PDB entry 5Z3O | electron microscopy, 3.62 A resolution | chains A and I of the 11 polymer chains in the assembly

[Chain A]
Name: Histone H3.2
Source organism: Xenopus laevis
UniProt: P84233 (H32_XENLA); residues 1-135 here correspond to UniProt positions 2-136 (UniProt number = residue number + 1)
Sequence (135 residues; row label = number of the first residue in the row):
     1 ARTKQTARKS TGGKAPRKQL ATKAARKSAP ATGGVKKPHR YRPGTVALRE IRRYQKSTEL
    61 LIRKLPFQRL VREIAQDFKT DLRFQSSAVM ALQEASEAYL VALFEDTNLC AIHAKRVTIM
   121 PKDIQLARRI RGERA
Not modelled in the structure: 1-36, 135
Swiss-Prot annotation at these positions:
  - modified residue: Arg2 (Asymmetric dimethylarginine), Thr3 (Phosphothreonine), Lys4 (Allysine), Gln5 (5-glutamyl dopamine), Thr6 (Phosphothreonine), Arg8 (Citrulline), Lys9 (N6,N6,N6-trimethyllysine), Ser10 (ADP-ribosylserine), Thr11 (Phosphothreonine), Lys14 (N6-(2-hydroxyisobutyryl)lysine), Arg17 (Asymmetric dimethylarginine), Lys18 (N6-(2-hydroxyisobutyryl)lysine), Lys23 (N6-(2-hydroxyisobutyryl)lysine), Arg26 (Citrulline), Lys27 (N6,N6,N6-trimethyllysine), Ser28 (ADP-ribosylserine), Lys36 (N6,N6,N6-trimethyllysine), Lys37 (N6-methyllysine), Tyr41 (Phosphotyrosine), Lys56 (N6,N6,N6-trimethyllysine) and 8 more in UniProt
  - lipidation: Cys110 (S-palmitoyl cysteine)

[Chain I]
Molecule: 167-nt DNA strand
Sequence (167 nucleotides; numbered 1 to 167; the number before each row is that of its first residue):
     1 ATCGAGAATC CCGGTGCCGA GGCCGCTCAA TTGGTCGTAG ACAGCTCTAG CACCGCTTAA
    61 ACGCACGTAC GCGCTGTCCC CCGCGTTTTA ACCGCCAAGG GGATTACTCC CTAGTCTCCA
   121 GGCACGTGTC AGATATATAC ATCCTGAAGC TTGTCGAGAA GTACGAT
Not modelled in the structure: 1, 148-167

[How chain A and chain I interact]
Residue-residue contacts (23):
  Arg40(A) - DG83(I)  hydrogen bond to the base
  Arg40(A) - DC84(I)  hydrogen bond to the sugar
  Tyr41(A) - DA7(I)  hydrogen bond to the phosphate
  Tyr41(A) - DA8(I)  sugar contact
  Tyr41(A) - DC84(I)  hydrogen bond to the phosphate
  Pro43(A) - DG83(I)  phosphate contact
  Gly44(A) - DG83(I)  hydrogen bond to the phosphate
  Thr45(A) - DG83(I)  phosphate contact
  Val46(A) - DG83(I)  phosphate contact
  Val46(A) - DC84(I)  phosphate contact
  Ala47(A) - DG83(I)  phosphate contact
  Arg49(A) - DA8(I)  phosphate contact
  Arg49(A) - DT9(I)  phosphate contact
  Lys56(A) - DC10(I)  salt bridge to the phosphate
  Arg63(A) - DA91(I)  hydrogen bond to the phosphate
  Arg63(A) - DC92(I)  sugar contact
  Lys64(A) - DC92(I)  salt bridge to the phosphate
  Leu65(A) - DA91(I)  phosphate contact
  Leu65(A) - DC92(I)  hydrogen bond to the phosphate
  Pro66(A) - DA91(I)  sugar contact
  Arg69(A) - DA91(I)  salt bridge to the phosphate
  Arg83(A) - DG101(I)  hydrogen bond to the phosphate
  Arg83(A) - DG102(I)  salt bridge to the phosphate
Other interface residues (no listed pair), chain A (18 interface residues in all): Pro38, His39, Arg42
Other interface residues (no listed pair), chain I (13 interface residues in all): DC82, DG85, DC93

[Summary]
18 residues of chain A face 13 of chain I across their interface, with 8 hydrogen bonds and 4 salt bridges.
Polar contacts include Arg40(A)-DG83(I), Arg40(A)-DC84(I) and Tyr41(A)-DA7(I).
Here chain A is Histone H3.2 (Xenopus laevis) and chain I is a 167-nt DNA strand. Entry 5Z3O (Structure of
Snf2-nucleosome complex in ADP state) was determined by electron microscopy, deposited together with 5Z3U,
5Z3V, 5Z3L, 6IY2 and 6IY3.
